Entry 8DWY (electron microscopy, 3.18 A resolution); this record covers chains V and U of the 20 polymer chains in the assembly.

== Chain V ==
Molecule: CHK-265 heavy chain
Organism: Homo sapiens
Amino-acid sequence (117 residues; row label = number of the first residue in the row):
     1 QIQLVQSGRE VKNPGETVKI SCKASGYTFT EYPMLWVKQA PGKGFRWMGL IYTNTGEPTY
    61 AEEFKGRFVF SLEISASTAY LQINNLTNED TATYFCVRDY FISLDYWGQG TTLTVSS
Cystine bridges: C22-C96

== Chain U ==
Molecule: CHK-265 light chain
Organism: Homo sapiens
Amino-acid sequence (109 residues; each row starts with the number of its first residue):
     1 QAVVTQESAL TTSPGETVTL TCRSNIGAVT SSNCANWVQE KPDHFFTGLI GDTNNRRSGV
    61 PARFSGSLIG DKAALTITGA QTEDEAIYFC ALWYNNLWVF GGGTKLTVL
Cystine bridges: C22-C90

== How chain V and chain U interact ==
Residue-residue contacts (15; chain V residue first):
  F45(V) with F46(U), hydrophobic; F100(U)
  W47(V) with F100(U)
  E62(V) with N96(U); L97(U)
  I102(V) with C34(U), hydrophobic; N36(U); D52(U)
  S103(V) with G51(U)
  L104(V) with N36(U); G48(U)
  D105(V) with G48(U), hydrogen bond (backbone-backbone); R57(U)
  Y106(V) with R57(U)
  W107(V) with F46(U)
Interface residues without a listed pair, chain V (13 interface residues in all): V37, R46, F95, Q109
Interface residues without a listed pair, chain U (14 interface residues in all): V38, F45, T47, W98

== Overview ==
The interface between chain V and chain U involves 13 residues on one side and 14 on the other; the contacts
include 1 hydrogen bond. Its one hydrogen bond, D105(V)-G48(U), is backbone to backbone.
Here chain V is CHK-265 heavy chain and chain U is CHK-265 light chain, both from Homo sapiens. Entry 8DWY
(Chikungunya VLP in complex with neutralizing Fab CHK-265 (asymmetric unit)) was determined by electron
microscopy (same publication as 8DWX).
